7BRH - chains A and B of the 3 polymer chains in the assembly; structure by X-ray diffraction, 2.45 A resolution.

[Chain A (and B)]
Protein: Atrial natriuretic peptide receptor 1
Source organism: Rattus norvegicus
Notes: EC 4.6.1.2; chain B of this document is another copy of the same molecule, construct and numbering; everything in this record applies to it too
UniProtKB: P18910 (ANPRA_RAT); residues 1-435 here correspond to UniProt positions 29-463 (UniProt number = residue number + 28)
Amino-acid sequence (435 residues; numbered 1 to 435; the number before each row is that of its first residue):
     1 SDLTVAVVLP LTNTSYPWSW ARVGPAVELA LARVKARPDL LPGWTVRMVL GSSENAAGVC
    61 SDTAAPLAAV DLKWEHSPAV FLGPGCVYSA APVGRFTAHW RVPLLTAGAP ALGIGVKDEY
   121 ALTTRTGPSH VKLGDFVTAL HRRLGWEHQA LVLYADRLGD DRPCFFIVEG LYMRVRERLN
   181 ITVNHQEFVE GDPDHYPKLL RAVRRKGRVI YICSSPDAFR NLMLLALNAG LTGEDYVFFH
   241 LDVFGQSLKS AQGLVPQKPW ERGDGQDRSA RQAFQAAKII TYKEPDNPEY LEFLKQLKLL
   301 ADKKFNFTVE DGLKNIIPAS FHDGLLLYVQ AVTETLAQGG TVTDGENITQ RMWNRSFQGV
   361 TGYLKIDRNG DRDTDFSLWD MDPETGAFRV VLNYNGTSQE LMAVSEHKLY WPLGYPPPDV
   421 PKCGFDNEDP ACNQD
Disordered / not traced: 427-435
Disulfide bonds: C60-C86, C164-C213
Covalently attached groups: N-acetylglucosamine (NAG) linked to N13, N395

[Interface between chain A and chain B]
Contacting residue pairs - 14 pairs, chain A then chain B:
  D62(A) - R95(B)  salt bridge
  T63(A) - R95(B)
  T63(A) - F96(B)
  L67(A) - F96(B)  hydrophobic
  L67(A) - H99(B)
  V70(A) - V70(B)  hydrophobic
  D71(A) - W74(B)
  W74(A) - D71(B)
  W74(A) - W74(B)  hydrophobic
  R95(A) - D62(B)  salt bridge
  R95(A) - T63(B)
  F96(A) - T63(B)
  F96(A) - L67(B)  hydrophobic
  H99(A) - L67(B)
Other interface residues (no listed pair), chain A (12 interface residues in all): P66, W100, E119
Other interface residues (no listed pair), chain B (12 interface residues in all): P66, W100, E119

[Overview]
The chain A/chain B interface involves 12 residues from each chain; the contacts include 2 salt bridges. Its
one salt-bridged contact is D62(A)-R95(B). Covalently linked N-acetylglucosamine: at N13(A) and N395(A).
Both chains are Atrial natriuretic peptide receptor 1 (Rattus norvegicus). Entry 7BRH (Atrial Natriuretic
Peptide Receptor complexed with human Atrial Natriuretic Peptide) was determined by X-ray diffraction.
